8HPR - chains A and B of the 5 polymer chains in the assembly; structure by electron microscopy, 3.75 A resolution.

Chain A:
Molecule: ABC sugar transporter, permease component
From: Mycolicibacterium smegmatis MC2 155
Reference sequence: I7G6S2 (I7G6S2_MYCS2); residues 1-305 here = UniProt positions 1-305
Chain sequence (305 residues; numbered 1 to 305; the number before each row is that of its first residue):
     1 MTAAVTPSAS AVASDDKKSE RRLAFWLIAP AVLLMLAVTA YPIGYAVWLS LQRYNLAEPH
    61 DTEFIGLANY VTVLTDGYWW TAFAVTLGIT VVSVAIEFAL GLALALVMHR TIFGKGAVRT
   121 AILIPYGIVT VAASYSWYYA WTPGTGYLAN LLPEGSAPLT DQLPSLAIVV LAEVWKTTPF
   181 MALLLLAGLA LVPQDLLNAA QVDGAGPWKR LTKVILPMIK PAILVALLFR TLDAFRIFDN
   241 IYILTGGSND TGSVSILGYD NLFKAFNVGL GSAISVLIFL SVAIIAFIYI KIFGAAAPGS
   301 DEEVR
Not modelled in the structure: 1-22, 300-305

Chain B:
Molecule: ABC transporter, permease protein SugB
From: Mycolicibacterium smegmatis MC2 155
Reference sequence: A0R2C1 (A0R2C1_MYCS2); residues 1-278 here = UniProt positions 1-278
Chain sequence (278 residues; row label = number of the first residue in the row):
     1 MADRVDARRA TWWSVVNILV IVYALIPVLW ILSLSLKPTS SVKDGKLIPT EITFANYKAI
    61 FSGDAFTSAL FNSIGIGLIT TIIAVVIGGM AAYAVARLQF PGKQLLIGVA LLIAMFPHIS
   121 LVTPIFNMWR GIGLFDTWPG LIIPYITFAL PLAIYTLSAF FREIPWDLEK AAKMDGATPA
   181 QAFRKVIAPL AAPGIVTAAI LVFIFAWNDL LLALSLTATQ RAITAPVAIA NFTGSSQFEE
   241 PTGSIAAGAM VITIPIIIFV LIFQRRIVAG LTSGAVKG
Not modelled in the structure: 1-5, 100, 264-278

How chain A and chain B interact:
Pairs across the interface (83; chain A residue first):
  Ala24(A) - Ala94(B)
  Ala24(A) - Leu98(B)  hydrophobic
  Ala24(A) - Pro101(B)
  Phe25(A) - Gln99(B)
  Phe25(A) - Pro101(B)
  Leu27(A) - Met90(B)
  Leu27(A) - Ala91(B)
  Leu27(A) - Ala94(B)  hydrophobic
  Ile28(A) - Ala94(B)  hydrophobic
  Ile28(A) - Pro101(B)  hydrophobic
  Ala31(A) - Ile87(B)
  Ala31(A) - Ala91(B)  hydrophobic
  Leu34(A) - Ile146(B)  hydrophobic
  Met35(A) - Val109(B)  hydrophobic
  Val38(A) - Ile143(B)  hydrophobic
  Val38(A) - Thr147(B)
  Thr39(A) - Ile113(B)
  Pro42(A) - Leu121(B)  hydrophobic
  Pro42(A) - Pro124(B)
  Tyr45(A) - Pro124(B)
  Tyr45(A) - Asn127(B)  hydrogen bond
  Tyr45(A) - Met128(B)  hydrophobic
  Ala46(A) - Pro124(B)  hydrophobic
  Leu49(A) - Asn127(B)
  Tyr54(A) - Asn127(B)
  Leu56(A) - Arg130(B)
  Arg110(A) - Trp13(B)
  Thr111(A) - Trp13(B)
  Ile112(A) - Trp13(B)
  Phe113(A) - Trp13(B)
  Gly114(A) - Asn17(B)
  Val118(A) - Asn17(B)
  Thr120(A) - Val260(B)
  Ala121(A) - Ala24(B)
  Leu123(A) - Val260(B)  hydrophobic
  Ile124(A) - Ala24(B)
  Ile124(A) - Leu25(B)  hydrophobic
  Gly127(A) - Asn208(B)
  Gly127(A) - Ile256(B)
  Ile128(A) - Asn208(B)  hydrogen bond (backbone-side chain)
  Val129(A) - Trp207(B)  hydrophobic
  Val129(A) - Asn208(B)
  Thr130(A) - Asn208(B)
  Val131(A) - Leu210(B)  hydrophobic
  Val131(A) - Pro226(B)
  Ala132(A) - Ala249(B)  hydrophobic
  Ser136(A) - Pro27(B)
  Ser136(A) - Trp30(B)  hydrogen bond (backbone-side chain)
  Ser136(A) - Ile31(B)
  Trp137(A) - Pro27(B)  hydrophobic
  Tyr139(A) - Trp30(B)
  Tyr139(A) - Thr242(B)
  Tyr139(A) - Ile245(B)
  Ala140(A) - Trp30(B)
  Gly144(A) - Lys43(B)
  Thr145(A) - Lys43(B)
  Tyr147(A) - Trp30(B)  hydrophobic
  Tyr147(A) - Gly45(B)
  Asn150(A) - Gly45(B)
  Trp175(A) - Tyr23(B)  hydrogen bond (side chain-backbone)
  Trp175(A) - Ala24(B)
  Trp175(A) - Pro27(B)
  Phe180(A) - Leu201(B)  hydrophobic
  Leu183(A) - Thr197(B)
  Ala187(A) - Phe160(B)
  Phe229(A) - Ala114(B)  hydrophobic
  Phe229(A) - Tyr155(B)  hydrophobic
  Phe229(A) - Thr156(B)
  Leu232(A) - Met115(B)  hydrophobic
  Arg236(A) - Ala114(B)  hydrogen bond (side chain-backbone)
  Arg236(A) - Met115(B)  hydrogen bond (side chain-backbone)
  Arg236(A) - Pro117(B)
  Phe238(A) - Leu211(B)  hydrophobic
  Asp239(A) - Leu210(B)
  Ser255(A) - Ile119(B)
  Tyr259(A) - Ile119(B)  hydrophobic
  Leu262(A) - Thr123(B)
  Phe263(A) - Phe126(B)  hydrophobic
  Phe263(A) - Ser215(B)
  Ser275(A) - Ser120(B)  hydrogen bond (side chain-backbone)
  Ile278(A) - Ile119(B)  hydrophobic
  Pro298(A) - Gly102(B)
  Pro298(A) - Ile107(B)
Also at the interface, not in a pair above, chain A (76 interface residues in all): Leu23, Pro30, Ile43, Val107, Pro125, Tyr126, Tyr135, Gly146, Leu184, Val225, Tyr242, Gly258, Val268, Gly271, Ser272, Phe279, Val282, Ala283, Ala286, Ile290, Ala297
Also at the interface, not in a pair above, chain B (73 interface residues in all): Val16, Ile21, Val28, Leu34, Leu47, Tyr93, Lys103, Gln104, Gly108, Leu111, Leu112, Leu150, Leu152, Ala159, Pro179, Gly194, Leu214, Ile229, Ala230, Ile252, Thr253

In short:
76 residues of chain A face 73 of chain B across their interface; the contacts include 7 hydrogen bonds. Among
the polar pairs are Tyr45(A)-Asn127(B), Ile128(A)-Asn208(B) and Ser136(A)-Trp30(B).
Chain A is ABC sugar transporter, permease component and chain B is ABC transporter, permease protein SugB,
both from Mycolicibacterium smegmatis MC2 155; the structure, LpqY-SugABC in state 4, was determined by
electron microscopy together with 8HPL, 8HPM, 8HPN and 8HPS from the same study.
